PDB entry 7X40 | electron microscopy, 3.02 A resolution | chains A and D of the 6 polymer chains in the assembly

[Chain A]
Name: Virion protein 1
From: Coxsackievirus B1
Reference sequence: W8GTF7 (W8GTF7_9ENTO); numbering as in UniProt (aligned over 1-278)
Amino-acid sequence (278 residues; row label = number of the first residue in the row):
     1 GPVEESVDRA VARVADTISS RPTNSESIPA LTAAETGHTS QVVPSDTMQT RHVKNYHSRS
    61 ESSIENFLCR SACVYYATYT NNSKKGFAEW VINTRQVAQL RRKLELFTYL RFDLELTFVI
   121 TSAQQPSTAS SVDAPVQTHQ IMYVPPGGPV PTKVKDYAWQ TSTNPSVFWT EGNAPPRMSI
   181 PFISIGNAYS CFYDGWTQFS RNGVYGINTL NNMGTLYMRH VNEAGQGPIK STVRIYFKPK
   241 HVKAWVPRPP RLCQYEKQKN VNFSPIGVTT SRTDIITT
Disordered / not traced: 1-11
Differences from the reference sequence: conflict K84 (Glu in W8GTF7)

[Chain D]
Name: Capsid protein VP4
From: Coxsackievirus B1
Reference sequence: A0A2S1FMR1 (A0A2S1FMR1_9ENTO); residue numbers follow UniProt; this construct covers 1-69
Amino-acid sequence (69 residues; numbered 1 to 69; the number before each row is that of its first residue):
     1 MGAQVSTQKT GAHETGLNAS GNSVIHYTNI NYYKDAASNS ANRQDFTQDP GKFTEPVKDI
    61 MVKTMPALN
Disordered / not traced: 13-24
Differences from the reference sequence: conflict V24 (Ile in A0A2S1FMR1)

[How chain A and chain D interact]
Residue-residue contacts (38; chain A residue first):
  A12(A) - F46(D)  hydrophobic
  A12(A) - Q48(D)
  S27(A) - T64(D)
  I28(A) - K63(D)
  I28(A) - T64(D)  hydrogen bond (backbone-backbone)
  P29(A) - K63(D)
  A33(A) - A67(D)  hydrophobic
  T36(A) - V57(D)
  G37(A) - P56(D)
  H38(A) - T54(D)
  H38(A) - E55(D)
  H38(A) - V57(D)
  H38(A) - M61(D)
  T39(A) - T54(D)  hydrogen bond (backbone-backbone)
  Q41(A) - T54(D)
  Q41(A) - E55(D)
  Q41(A) - K63(D)  hydrogen bond (backbone-side chain)
  V42(A) - K63(D)
  D46(A) - K63(D)  salt bridge
  R59(A) - Q48(D)
  S60(A) - K9(D)
  S60(A) - F46(D)
  S63(A) - F46(D)
  E65(A) - A41(D)
  E65(A) - N42(D)
  E65(A) - R43(D)
  N66(A) - R43(D)
  C69(A) - A41(D)  hydrophobic
  C69(A) - R43(D)  hydrogen bond (backbone-side chain)
  S179(A) - A37(D)  hydrogen bond (side chain-backbone)
  S179(A) - S38(D)
  P181(A) - A37(D)  hydrophobic
  K240(A) - A37(D)
  K240(A) - N39(D)  hydrogen bond (side chain-backbone)
  H241(A) - A36(D)
  H241(A) - S40(D)  hydrogen bond (side chain-backbone)
  H241(A) - N42(D)
  P247(A) - F53(D)
Other interface residues (no listed pair), chain A (28 interface residues in all): T32, V43, Y56, S58, D113
Other interface residues (no listed pair), chain D (24 interface residues in all): A12, M65, P66, L68

[Overview]
The interface between chain A and chain D involves 28 residues on one side and 24 on the other; the contacts
include 7 hydrogen bonds and 1 salt bridge. Polar contacts include D46(A)-K63(D), Q41(A)-K63(D) and
C69(A)-R43(D).
Chain A is Virion protein 1 and chain D is Capsid protein VP4, both from Coxsackievirus B1; the structure,
Cryo-EM structure of Coxsackievirus B1 mature virion in complex with nAb 8A10 (classified from CVB1 mature
..., was determined by electron microscopy, deposited together with 7X2G, 7X2I, 7X2O, 7X2T, 7X2W, 7X35 and 7
further entries.
